PDB entry 8JX9 | electron microscopy, 3.80 A resolution | chains B and O of the 3 polymer chains in the assembly

[Chain B]
Protein: LDL receptor related protein 2
Organism: Rattus norvegicus
UniProt: A0A0G2K9W7 (A0A0G2K9W7_RAT); residue numbers follow UniProt; this construct covers 1-4660
Chain sequence (4660 residues; row label = number of the first residue in the row):
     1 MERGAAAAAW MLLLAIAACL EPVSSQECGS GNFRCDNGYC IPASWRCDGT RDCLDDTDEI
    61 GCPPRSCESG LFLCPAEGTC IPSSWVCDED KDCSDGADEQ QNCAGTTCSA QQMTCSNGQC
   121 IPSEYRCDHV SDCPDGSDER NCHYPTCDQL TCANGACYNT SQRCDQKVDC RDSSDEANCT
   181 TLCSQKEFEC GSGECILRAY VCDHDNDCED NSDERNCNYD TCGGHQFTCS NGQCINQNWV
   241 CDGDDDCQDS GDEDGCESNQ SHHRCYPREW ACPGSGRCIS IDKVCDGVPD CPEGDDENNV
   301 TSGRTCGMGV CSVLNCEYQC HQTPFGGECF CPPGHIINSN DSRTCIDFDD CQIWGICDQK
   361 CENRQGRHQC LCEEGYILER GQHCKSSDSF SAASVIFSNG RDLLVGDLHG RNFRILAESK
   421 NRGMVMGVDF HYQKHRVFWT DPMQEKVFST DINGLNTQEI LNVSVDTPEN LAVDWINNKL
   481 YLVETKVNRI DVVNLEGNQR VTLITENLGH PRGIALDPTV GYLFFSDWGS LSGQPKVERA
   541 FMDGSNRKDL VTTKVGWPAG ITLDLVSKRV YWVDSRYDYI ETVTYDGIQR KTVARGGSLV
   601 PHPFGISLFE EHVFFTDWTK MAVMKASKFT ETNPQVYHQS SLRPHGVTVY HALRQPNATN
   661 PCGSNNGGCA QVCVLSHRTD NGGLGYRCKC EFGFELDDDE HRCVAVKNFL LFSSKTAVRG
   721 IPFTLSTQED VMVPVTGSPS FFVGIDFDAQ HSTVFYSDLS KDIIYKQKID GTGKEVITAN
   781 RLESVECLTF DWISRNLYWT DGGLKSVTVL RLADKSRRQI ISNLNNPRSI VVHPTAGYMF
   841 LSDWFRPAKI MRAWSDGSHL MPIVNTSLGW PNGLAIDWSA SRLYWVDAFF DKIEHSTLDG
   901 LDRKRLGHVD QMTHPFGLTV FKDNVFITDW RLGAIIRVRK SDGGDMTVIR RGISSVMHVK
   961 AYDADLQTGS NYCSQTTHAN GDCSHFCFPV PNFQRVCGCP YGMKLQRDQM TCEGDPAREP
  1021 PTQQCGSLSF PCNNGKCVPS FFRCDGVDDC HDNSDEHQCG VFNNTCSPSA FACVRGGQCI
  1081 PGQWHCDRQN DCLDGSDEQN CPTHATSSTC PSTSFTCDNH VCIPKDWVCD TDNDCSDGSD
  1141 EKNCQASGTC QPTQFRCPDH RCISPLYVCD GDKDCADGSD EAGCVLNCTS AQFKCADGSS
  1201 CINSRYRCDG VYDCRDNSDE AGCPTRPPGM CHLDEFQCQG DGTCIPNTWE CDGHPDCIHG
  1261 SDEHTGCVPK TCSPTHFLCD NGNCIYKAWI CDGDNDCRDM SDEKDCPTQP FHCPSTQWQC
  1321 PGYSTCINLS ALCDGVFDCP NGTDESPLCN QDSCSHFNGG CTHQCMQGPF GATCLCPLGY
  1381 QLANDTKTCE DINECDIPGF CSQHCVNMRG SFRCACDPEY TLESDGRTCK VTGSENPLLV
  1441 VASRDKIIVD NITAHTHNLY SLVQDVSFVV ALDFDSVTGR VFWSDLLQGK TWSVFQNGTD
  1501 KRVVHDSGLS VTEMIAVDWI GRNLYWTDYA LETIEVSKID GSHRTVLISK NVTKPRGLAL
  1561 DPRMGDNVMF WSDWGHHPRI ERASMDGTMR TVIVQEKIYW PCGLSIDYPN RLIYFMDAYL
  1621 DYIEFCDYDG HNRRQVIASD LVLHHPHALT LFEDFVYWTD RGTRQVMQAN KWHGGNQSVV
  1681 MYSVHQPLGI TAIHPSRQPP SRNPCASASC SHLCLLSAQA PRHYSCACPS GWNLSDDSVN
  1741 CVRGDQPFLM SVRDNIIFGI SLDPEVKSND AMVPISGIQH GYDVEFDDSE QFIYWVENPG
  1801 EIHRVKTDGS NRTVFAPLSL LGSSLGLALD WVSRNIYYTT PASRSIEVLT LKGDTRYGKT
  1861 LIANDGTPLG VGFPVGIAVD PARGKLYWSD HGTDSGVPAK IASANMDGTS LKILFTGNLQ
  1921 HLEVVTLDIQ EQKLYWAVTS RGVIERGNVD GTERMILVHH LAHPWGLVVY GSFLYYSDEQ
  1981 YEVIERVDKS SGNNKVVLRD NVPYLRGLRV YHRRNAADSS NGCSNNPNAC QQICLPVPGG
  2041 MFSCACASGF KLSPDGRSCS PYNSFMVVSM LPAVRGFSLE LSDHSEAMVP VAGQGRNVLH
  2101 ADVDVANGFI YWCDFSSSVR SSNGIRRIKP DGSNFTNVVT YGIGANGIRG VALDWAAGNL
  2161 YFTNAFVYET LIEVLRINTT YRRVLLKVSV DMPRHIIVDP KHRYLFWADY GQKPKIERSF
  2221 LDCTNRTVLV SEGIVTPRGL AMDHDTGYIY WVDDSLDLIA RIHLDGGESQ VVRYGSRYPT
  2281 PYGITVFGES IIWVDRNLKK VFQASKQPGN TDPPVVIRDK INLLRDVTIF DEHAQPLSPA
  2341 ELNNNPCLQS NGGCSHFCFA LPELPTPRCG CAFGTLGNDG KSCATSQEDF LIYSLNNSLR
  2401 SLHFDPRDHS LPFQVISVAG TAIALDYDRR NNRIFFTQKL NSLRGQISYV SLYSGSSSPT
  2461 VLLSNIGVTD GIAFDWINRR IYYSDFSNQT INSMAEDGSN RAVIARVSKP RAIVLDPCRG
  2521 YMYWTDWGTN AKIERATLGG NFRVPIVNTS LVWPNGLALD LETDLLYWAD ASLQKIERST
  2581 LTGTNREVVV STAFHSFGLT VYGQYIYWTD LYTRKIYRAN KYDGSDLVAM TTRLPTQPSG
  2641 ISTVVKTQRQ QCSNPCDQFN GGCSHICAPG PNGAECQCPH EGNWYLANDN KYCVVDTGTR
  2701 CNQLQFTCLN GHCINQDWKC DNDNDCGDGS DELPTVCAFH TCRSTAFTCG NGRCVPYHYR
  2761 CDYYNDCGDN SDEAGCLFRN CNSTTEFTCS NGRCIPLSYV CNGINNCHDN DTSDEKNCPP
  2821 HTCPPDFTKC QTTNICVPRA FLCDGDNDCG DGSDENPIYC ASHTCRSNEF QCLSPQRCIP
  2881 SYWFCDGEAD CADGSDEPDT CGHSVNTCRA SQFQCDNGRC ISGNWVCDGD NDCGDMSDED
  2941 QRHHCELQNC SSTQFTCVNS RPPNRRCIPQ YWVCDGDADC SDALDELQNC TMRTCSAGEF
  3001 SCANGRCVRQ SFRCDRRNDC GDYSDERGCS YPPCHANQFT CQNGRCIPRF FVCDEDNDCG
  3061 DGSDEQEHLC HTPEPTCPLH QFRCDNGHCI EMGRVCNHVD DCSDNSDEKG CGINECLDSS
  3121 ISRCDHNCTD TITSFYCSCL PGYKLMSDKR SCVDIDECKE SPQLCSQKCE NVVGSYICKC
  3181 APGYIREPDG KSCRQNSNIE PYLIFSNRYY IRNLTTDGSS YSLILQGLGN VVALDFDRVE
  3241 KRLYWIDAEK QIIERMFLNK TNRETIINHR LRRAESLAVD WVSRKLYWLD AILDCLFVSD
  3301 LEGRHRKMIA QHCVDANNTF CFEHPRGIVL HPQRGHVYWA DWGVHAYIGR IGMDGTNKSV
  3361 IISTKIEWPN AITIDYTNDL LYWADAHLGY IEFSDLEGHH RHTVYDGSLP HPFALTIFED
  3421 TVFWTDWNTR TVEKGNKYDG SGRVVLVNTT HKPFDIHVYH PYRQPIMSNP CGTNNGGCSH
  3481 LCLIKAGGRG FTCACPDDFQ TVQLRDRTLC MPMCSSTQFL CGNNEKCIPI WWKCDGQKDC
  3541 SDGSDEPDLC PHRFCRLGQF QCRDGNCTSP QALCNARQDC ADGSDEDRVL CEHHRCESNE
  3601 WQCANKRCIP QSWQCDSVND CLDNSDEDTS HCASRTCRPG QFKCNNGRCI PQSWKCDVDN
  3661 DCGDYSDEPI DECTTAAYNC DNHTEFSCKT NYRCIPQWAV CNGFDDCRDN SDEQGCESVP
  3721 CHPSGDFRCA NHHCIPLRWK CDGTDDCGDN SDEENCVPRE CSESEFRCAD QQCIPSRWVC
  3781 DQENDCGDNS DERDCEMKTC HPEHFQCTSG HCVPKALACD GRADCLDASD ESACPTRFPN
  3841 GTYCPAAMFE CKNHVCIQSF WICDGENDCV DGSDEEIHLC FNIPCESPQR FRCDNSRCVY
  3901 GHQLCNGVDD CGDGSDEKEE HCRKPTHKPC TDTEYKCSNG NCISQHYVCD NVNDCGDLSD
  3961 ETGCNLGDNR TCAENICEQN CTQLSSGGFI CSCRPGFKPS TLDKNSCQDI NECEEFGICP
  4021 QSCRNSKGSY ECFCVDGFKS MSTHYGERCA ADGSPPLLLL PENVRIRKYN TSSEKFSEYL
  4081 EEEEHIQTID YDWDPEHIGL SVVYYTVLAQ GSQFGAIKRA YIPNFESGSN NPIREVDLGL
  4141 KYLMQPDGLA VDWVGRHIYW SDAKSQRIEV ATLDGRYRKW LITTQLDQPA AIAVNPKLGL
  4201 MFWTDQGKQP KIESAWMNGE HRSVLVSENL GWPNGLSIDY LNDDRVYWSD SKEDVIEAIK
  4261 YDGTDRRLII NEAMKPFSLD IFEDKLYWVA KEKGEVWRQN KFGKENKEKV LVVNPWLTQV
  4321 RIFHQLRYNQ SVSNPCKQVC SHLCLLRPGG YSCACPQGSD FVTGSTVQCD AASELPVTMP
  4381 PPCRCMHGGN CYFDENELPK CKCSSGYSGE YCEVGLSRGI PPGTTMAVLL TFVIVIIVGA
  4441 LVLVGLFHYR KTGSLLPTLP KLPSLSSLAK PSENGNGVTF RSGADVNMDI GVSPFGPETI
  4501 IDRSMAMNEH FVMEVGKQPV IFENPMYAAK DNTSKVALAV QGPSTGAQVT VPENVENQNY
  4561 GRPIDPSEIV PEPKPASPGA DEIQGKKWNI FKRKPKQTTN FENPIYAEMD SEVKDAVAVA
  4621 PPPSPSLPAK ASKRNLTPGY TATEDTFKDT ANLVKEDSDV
Not modelled in the structure: 1-1223, 1273-2901, 3930-4660
Disulfides: Cys1231-Cys1244, Cys1238-Cys1257, Cys1251-Cys1267, Cys2908-Cys2920, Cys2915-Cys2933, Cys2927-Cys2945, Cys2950-Cys2967, Cys2957-Cys2980, Cys2974-Cys2990, Cys2995-Cys3007, Cys3002-Cys3020, Cys3014-Cys3029, Cys3034-Cys3046, Cys3041-Cys3059, Cys3053-Cys3070, Cys3077-Cys3089, Cys3084-Cys3102, Cys3096-Cys3111, Cys3116-Cys3128, Cys3124-Cys3137, Cys3139-Cys3152, Cys3158-Cys3169, Cys3165-Cys3178, Cys3180-Cys3193, Cys3313-Cys3321, Cys3471-Cys3482, Cys3478-Cys3493, Cys3495-Cys3510, Cys3514-Cys3527, Cys3521-Cys3540, Cys3534-Cys3550, Cys3555-Cys3567, Cys3562-Cys3580, Cys3574-Cys3591, Cys3596-Cys3608, Cys3603-Cys3621, Cys3615-Cys3632, Cys3637-Cys3649, Cys3644-Cys3662, Cys3656-Cys3673, Cys3680-Cys3694, Cys3688-Cys3707, Cys3701-Cys3716, Cys3721-Cys3734, Cys3729-Cys3747, Cys3741-Cys3756, Cys3761-Cys3773, Cys3768-Cys3786, Cys3780-Cys3795, Cys3800-Cys3812, Cys3807-Cys3825, Cys3819-Cys3834, Cys3844-Cys3856, Cys3851-Cys3869, Cys3863-Cys3880, Cys3885-Cys3898, Cys3893-Cys3911, Cys3905-Cys3922
Covalently attached groups: 2-acetamido-2-deoxy-alpha-D-galactopyranose (A2G) linked to Thr1271, Thr3636, Thr3836; N-acetylglucosamine (NAG) linked to Asn3127, Asn3213, Asn3259, Asn3317, Asn3357, Asn3448, Asn3566, Asn3682, Asn3840
Bound ions: Ca2+ site 1: Trp1249, Asp1252, His1254, Asp1256, Asp1262, Glu1263; Ca2+ site 2: Trp2925, Asp2928, Asp2930, Asp2932, Asp2938, Glu2939; Ca2+ site 3: Trp2972, Asp2975, Asp2977, Asp2979, Asp2985, Glu2986; Ca2+ site 4: Phe3012, Asp3015, Arg3017, Asp3019, Asp3025, Glu3026; Ca2+ site 5: Phe3051, Asp3054, Asp3056, Asp3058, Asp3064, Glu3065; Ca2+ site 6: Arg3094, Asn3097, Val3099, Asp3101, Asp3107, Glu3108; Ca2+ site 7: Asp3154, Ile3155, Glu3157, Asn3171, Val3172, Ser3175; Ca2+ site 8: Ala3291, Asp3294, Glu3323; Ca2+ site 9: Val3344, Glu3367; Ca2+ site 10: Ala3386, Pro3410; Ca2+ site 11: Trp3532, Asp3535, Gln3537, Asp3539, Asp3545, Glu3546; Ca2+ site 12: Ala3572, Asn3575, Arg3577, Asp3579, Asp3585, Glu3586; 8 more Ca2+ sites not listed

[Chain O]
Protein: ligand
Organism: Rattus norvegicus
Notes: fragment: Authors could not experimentally confirm this sequence, but the sequence should be a part of molecule 1. Therefore the residue numbers and chain ID are meaningless for molecule 2.
Chain sequence (5 residues; each row starts with the number of its first residue; X marks 4 residues of unknown identity (built as UNK)):
     1 XXNXX

[Interface between chain B and chain O]
Pairs across the interface (7; chain B residue first):
  Arg3326(B) - Asn3(O)  hydrogen bond (side chain-backbone)
  Trp3342(B) - Asn3(O)
  Trp3368(B) - Asn3(O)
  Asn3370(B) - Asn3(O)  hydrogen bond
  Ala3386(B) - Asn3(O)
  His3411(B) - Asn3(O)  hydrogen bond
  Trp3427(B) - Asn3(O)
Also at the interface, not in a pair above, chain B (10 interface residues in all): Phe3454, Arg3738, Trp3739

[Summary]
The interface between chain B and chain O involves 10 residues on one side and 1 on the other; the contacts
include 3 hydrogen bonds. Polar pairs include Arg3326(B)-Asn3(O), Asn3370(B)-Asn3(O) and His3411(B)-Asn3(O).
Here chain B is LDL receptor related protein 2 and chain O is ligand, both from Rattus norvegicus. Entry 8JX9
(rat megalin bodyA) was determined by electron microscopy (same publication as 8JUT, 8JUU, 8JX8, 8JXA, 8JXB,
8JXC and 5 further entries).
